Entry 6N26 (electron microscopy, 3.00 A resolution); this record covers chains B and C of the 5 polymer chains in the assembly.

Chain B (and C):
Protein: Bestrophin homolog
Organism: Gallus gallus
Notes: chain C of this document is another copy of the same molecule, construct and numbering; everything in this record applies to it too
UniProtKB: E1C3A0 (E1C3A0_CHICK); residues 2-344 here = UniProt positions 2-344
Sequence (348 residues; each row starts with the number of its first residue):
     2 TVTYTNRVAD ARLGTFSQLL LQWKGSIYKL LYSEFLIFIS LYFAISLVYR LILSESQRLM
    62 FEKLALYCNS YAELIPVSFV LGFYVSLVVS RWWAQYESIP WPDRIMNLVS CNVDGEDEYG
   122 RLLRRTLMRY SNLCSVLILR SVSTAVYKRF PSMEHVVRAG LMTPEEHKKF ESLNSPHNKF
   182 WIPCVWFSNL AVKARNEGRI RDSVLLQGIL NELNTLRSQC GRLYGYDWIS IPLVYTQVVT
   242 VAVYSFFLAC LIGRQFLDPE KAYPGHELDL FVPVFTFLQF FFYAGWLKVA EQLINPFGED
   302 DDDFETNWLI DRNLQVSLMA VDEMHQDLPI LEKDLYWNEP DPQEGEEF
Not modelled in the structure: 2-15, 300-304, 340-349
Differences from the reference sequence: expression tag (345-349)
Cystine bridges: Cys-135/Cys-185

Interface between chain B and chain C:
Pairs across the interface (133):
  Thr-16(B) / Glu-292(C)  hydrogen bond (backbone-side chain)
  Phe-17(B) / Tyr-85(C)
  Phe-17(B) / Leu-288(C)
  Phe-17(B) / Ala-291(C)
  Phe-17(B) / Glu-292(C)  hydrogen bond (backbone-side chain)
  Ser-18(B) / Tyr-245(C)  hydrogen bond
  Leu-20(B) / Gln-238(C)  hydrogen bond (backbone-side chain)
  Leu-21(B) / Thr-241(C)
  Leu-21(B) / Tyr-245(C)  hydrophobic
  Gln-23(B) / Leu-234(C)
  Gly-26(B) / Leu-234(C)
  Ser-27(B) / Gln-238(C)
  Ile-28(B) / Val-235(C)  hydrophobic
  Ile-28(B) / Gln-238(C)  hydrogen bond (backbone-side chain)
  Ile-28(B) / Val-239(C)  hydrophobic
  Leu-75(B) / Glu-74(C)
  Leu-75(B) / Pro-77(C)  hydrophobic
  Ile-76(B) / Ile-76(C)  hydrophobic
  Ile-76(B) / Phe-80(C)  hydrophobic
  Ser-79(B) / Pro-77(C)
  Ser-79(B) / Phe-80(C)
  Phe-80(B) / Phe-80(C)  hydrophobic
  Gly-83(B) / Phe-84(C)
  Ser-87(B) / Phe-84(C)
  Val-90(B) / Leu-88(C)  hydrophobic
  Trp-93(B) / Ile-230(C)  hydrophobic
  Trp-93(B) / Ser-231(C)
  Trp-93(B) / Pro-233(C)
  Trp-94(B) / Leu-88(C)
  Tyr-97(B) / Gly-226(C)
  Tyr-97(B) / Trp-229(C)
  Tyr-97(B) / Ile-230(C)  hydrophobic
  Glu-98(B) / Tyr-227(C)  hydrogen bond
  Trp-102(B) / Tyr-225(C)  hydrophobic
  Asp-104(B) / Arg-218(C)  salt bridge
  Arg-105(B) / Asn-215(C)  hydrogen bond (side chain-backbone)
  Arg-105(B) / Thr-216(C)
  Arg-105(B) / Ser-219(C)  hydrogen bond
  Asn-108(B) / Cys-185(C)
  Asn-108(B) / Val-186(C)
  Asn-108(B) / Ser-189(C)  hydrogen bond (backbone-side chain)
  Asn-108(B) / Asn-215(C)  hydrogen bond
  Asn-108(B) / Arg-218(C)
  Leu-109(B) / Leu-211(C)  hydrophobic
  Ser-111(B) / Val-186(C)
  Ser-111(B) / Asn-190(C)  hydrogen bond
  Cys-112(B) / Ser-189(C)
  Cys-112(B) / Asn-190(C)
  Cys-112(B) / Val-193(C)  hydrophobic
  Asn-113(B) / Val-193(C)
  Asn-113(B) / Leu-211(C)
  Arg-202(B) / Asn-197(C)
  Asp-203(B) / Arg-196(C)  salt bridge
  Asp-203(B) / Ser-204(C)  hydrogen bond
  Val-205(B) / Ser-204(C)
  Val-205(B) / Val-205(C)  hydrophobic
  Leu-206(B) / Arg-196(C)
  Leu-206(B) / Gln-208(C)
  Gly-209(B) / Gln-208(C)
  Arg-255(B) / Tyr-72(C)
  Phe-257(B) / Tyr-68(C)
  Glu-268(B) / Lys-64(C)
  Leu-269(B) / Lys-64(C)
  Leu-269(B) / Leu-65(C)
  Leu-271(B) / Leu-65(C)  hydrophobic
  Leu-271(B) / Tyr-68(C)  hydrophobic
  Phe-276(B) / Cys-69(C)  hydrophobic
  Phe-276(B) / Tyr-72(C)  hydrophobic
  Phe-276(B) / Ala-250(C)  hydrophobic
  Thr-277(B) / Tyr-72(C)
  Leu-279(B) / Ser-246(C)
  Gln-280(B) / Tyr-72(C)
  Gln-280(B) / Glu-74(C)
  Phe-283(B) / Pro-77(C)
  Phe-283(B) / Val-81(C)  hydrophobic
  Phe-283(B) / Val-239(C)
  Phe-283(B) / Ala-243(C)  hydrophobic
  Tyr-284(B) / Pro-77(C)
  Gly-286(B) / Val-239(C)
  Trp-287(B) / Val-81(C)
  Trp-287(B) / Tyr-236(C)
  Trp-287(B) / Val-239(C)  hydrophobic
  Val-290(B) / Tyr-236(C)  hydrophobic
  Gln-293(B) / Val-235(C)
  Leu-294(B) / Pro-233(C)  hydrophobic
  Phe-305(B) / Ile-230(C)  hydrophobic
  Glu-306(B) / Trp-229(C)
  Trp-309(B) / His-178(C)
  Trp-309(B) / Tyr-225(C)
  Asp-312(B) / His-178(C)
  Arg-313(B) / His-178(C)
  Arg-313(B) / Phe-181(C)
  Arg-313(B) / Trp-182(C)
  Arg-313(B) / Arg-218(C)
  Gln-316(B) / Asn-175(C)
  Gln-316(B) / Ser-176(C)  hydrogen bond
  Gln-316(B) / Pro-177(C)
  Gln-316(B) / His-178(C)
  Val-317(B) / Trp-182(C)
  Met-320(B) / Leu-174(C)
  Met-320(B) / Asn-175(C)
  Met-320(B) / Ser-176(C)
  Met-320(B) / Trp-182(C)  hydrophobic
  Ala-321(B) / Trp-182(C)  hydrophobic
  Ala-321(B) / Val-186(C)
  Met-325(B) / Leu-174(C)  hydrophobic
  Met-325(B) / Trp-182(C)  hydrophobic
  Met-325(B) / Ile-183(C)
  Met-325(B) / Val-186(C)  hydrophobic
  Met-325(B) / Trp-187(C)
  Met-325(B) / Asn-190(C)  hydrogen bond (backbone-side chain)
  Gln-327(B) / Asn-190(C)  hydrogen bond
  Gln-327(B) / Val-193(C)
  Asp-328(B) / Lys-170(C)  salt bridge
  Leu-329(B) / Trp-187(C)
  Leu-329(B) / Asn-190(C)
  Leu-329(B) / Leu-191(C)  hydrophobic
  Pro-330(B) / Tyr-131(C)
  Pro-330(B) / Glu-167(C)
  Pro-330(B) / Trp-187(C)
  Ile-331(B) / Glu-166(C)
  Leu-332(B) / Tyr-120(C)
  Leu-332(B) / Leu-123(C)
  Leu-332(B) / Thr-127(C)
  Glu-333(B) / Leu-123(C)
  Glu-333(B) / Glu-166(C)
  Lys-334(B) / Glu-119(C)  salt bridge
  Lys-334(B) / Leu-123(C)
  Asp-335(B) / Arg-126(C)  salt bridge
  Leu-336(B) / Arg-159(C)
  Tyr-337(B) / Arg-126(C)
  Trp-338(B) / Arg-122(C)
  Trp-338(B) / Arg-126(C)
Interface residues without a listed pair, chain B (83 interface residues in all): Lys-25, Tyr-29, Leu-31, Phe-84, Val-86, Met-107, Glu-213, Pro-274, Phe-282, Glu-324, His-326, Asn-339
Interface residues without a listed pair, chain C (85 interface residues in all): Met-61, Arg-92, Leu-124, Arg-130, Ala-160, Gly-161, Thr-164, Lys-194, Leu-207, Leu-214, Thr-237, Val-242, Leu-249, Ile-295, Leu-315, Leu-319

In short:
Chain B and chain C form an interface of 83 and 85 residues respectively, with 15 hydrogen bonds and 5 salt
bridges. Polar pairs include Asp-104(B)/Arg-218(C), Asp-203(B)/Arg-196(C) and Asp-328(B)/Lys-170(C).
Both chains are Bestrophin homolog (Gallus gallus). Entry 6N26 (BEST1 calcium-free closed state) was
determined by electron microscopy (same publication as 6N23, 6N24, 6N25, 6N27 and 6N28).
